6VQA - chains A and E of the 16 polymer chains in the assembly; structure by electron microscopy, 3.70 A resolution.

# Chain A
Name: ATPase H+-transporting V1 subunit A
Source organism: Rattus norvegicus
UniProt: D4A133 (D4A133_RAT); residues 1-617 here = UniProt positions 1-617
Sequence (617 residues; numbered 1 to 617; the number before each row is that of its first residue):
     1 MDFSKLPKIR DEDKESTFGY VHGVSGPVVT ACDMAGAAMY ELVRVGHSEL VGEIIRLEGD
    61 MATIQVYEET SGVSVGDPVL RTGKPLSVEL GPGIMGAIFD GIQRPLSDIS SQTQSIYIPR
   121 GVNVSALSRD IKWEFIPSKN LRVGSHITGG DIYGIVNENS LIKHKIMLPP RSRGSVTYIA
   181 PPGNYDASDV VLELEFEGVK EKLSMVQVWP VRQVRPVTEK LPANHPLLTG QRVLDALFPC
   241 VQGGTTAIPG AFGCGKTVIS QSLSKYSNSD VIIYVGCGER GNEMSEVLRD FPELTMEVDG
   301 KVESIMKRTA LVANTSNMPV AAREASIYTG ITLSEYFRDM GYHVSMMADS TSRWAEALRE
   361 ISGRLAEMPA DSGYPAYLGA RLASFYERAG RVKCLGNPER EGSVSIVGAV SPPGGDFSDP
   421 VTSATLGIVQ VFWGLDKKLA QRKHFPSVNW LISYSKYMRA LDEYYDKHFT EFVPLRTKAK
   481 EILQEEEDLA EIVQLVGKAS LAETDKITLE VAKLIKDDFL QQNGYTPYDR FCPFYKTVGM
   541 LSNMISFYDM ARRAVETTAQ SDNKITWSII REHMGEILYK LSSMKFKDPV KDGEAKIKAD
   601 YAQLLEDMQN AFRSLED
Unresolved in the structure: 1-16, 617

# Chain E
Name: V-type proton ATPase subunit B, brain isoform
Source organism: Rattus norvegicus
UniProt: P62815 (VATB2_RAT); residues 1-511 here = UniProt positions 1-511
Sequence (511 residues; row label = number of the first residue in the row):
     1 MALRAMRGIV NGAAPELPVP TGGPMAGARE QALAVSRNYL SQPRLTYKTV SGVNGPLVIL
    61 DHVKFPRYAE IVHLTLPDGT KRSGQVLEVS GSKAVVQVFE GTSGIDAKKT SCEFTGDILR
   121 TPVSEDMLGR VFNGSGKPID RGPVVLAEDF LDIMGQPINP QCRIYPEEMI QTGISAIDGM
   181 NSIARGQKIP IFSAAGLPHN EIAAQICRQA GLVKKSKDVV DYSEENFAIV FAAMGVNMET
   241 ARFFKSDFEE NGSMDNVCLF LNLANDPTIE RIITPRLALT TAEFLAYQCE KHVLVILTDM
   301 SSYAEALREV SAAREEVPGR RGFPGYMYTD LATIYERAGR VEGRNGSITQ IPILTMPNDD
   361 ITHPIPDLTG YITEGQIYVD RQLHNRQIYP PINVLPSLSR LMKSAIGEGM TRKDHADVSN
   421 QLYACYAIGK DVQAMKAVVG EEALTSDDLL YLEFLQKFEK NFITQGPYEN RTVYETLDIG
   481 WQLLRIFPKE MLKRIPQSTL SEFYPRDSAK H
Unresolved in the structure: 1-38, 216-224, 507-511
Ligand contacts: ADP (adenosine-5'-diphosphate): Leu398, Ser399, Arg400, Lys403
UniProt features mapped onto this chain:
  - binding site (ATP): Arg400

# Interface between chain A and chain E
Contacting residue pairs (42; chain A residue first):
  Ala35(A) - Ala107(E)
  Ala37(A) - Asp106(E)
  Ala37(A) - Ala107(E)
  Ala38(A) - Gly104(E)
  Ala38(A) - Ile105(E)
  Ala38(A) - Asp106(E)
  Met39(A) - Val53(E)  hydrophobic
  Met39(A) - Gly55(E)
  Met39(A) - Thr102(E)
  Met39(A) - Ser103(E)
  Met39(A) - Gly104(E)  hydrogen bond (backbone-backbone)
  Met39(A) - Ile105(E)  hydrogen bond (backbone-backbone)
  Tyr40(A) - Ser103(E)
  Ile55(A) - Val53(E)
  Arg56(A) - Val53(E)
  Arg56(A) - Asn54(E)
  Leu57(A) - Gly52(E)
  Leu57(A) - Val53(E)  hydrogen bond (backbone-backbone)
  Glu58(A) - Ser51(E)
  Glu58(A) - Gly52(E)
  Gly59(A) - Ser51(E)  hydrogen bond (backbone-backbone)
  Lys220(A) - Met238(E)
  Lys220(A) - Arg242(E)  hydrogen bond (backbone-side chain)
  Leu221(A) - Met238(E)
  Leu221(A) - Arg242(E)
  Pro222(A) - Arg242(E)
  Ala370(A) - Arg308(E)
  Asp371(A) - Arg308(E)  salt bridge
  Asp371(A) - Arg321(E)
  Ala376(A) - Arg308(E)  hydrogen bond (backbone-side chain)
  Tyr377(A) - Glu309(E)
  Ala380(A) - Thr268(E)
  Ala380(A) - Glu309(E)
  Ala383(A) - Ala264(E)
  Ser384(A) - Ala264(E)
  Glu387(A) - Asn237(E)
  Glu387(A) - Met238(E)  hydrogen bond (side chain-backbone)
  Glu387(A) - Asn265(E)
  Ser418(A) - Asn358(E)
  Ser423(A) - Asn358(E)  hydrogen bond
  Gly427(A) - Ala195(E)
  Lys456(A) - Gly196(E)
Interface residues without a listed pair, chain A (30 interface residues in all): Gly36, Glu219, Met368, Pro369, Gln430
Interface residues without a listed pair, chain E (27 interface residues in all): Lys108, Ala312, Pro318, Gly322

# Summary
30 residues of chain A face 27 of chain E across their interface, with 8 hydrogen bonds and 1 salt bridge.
Among the polar pairs are Asp371(A)-Arg308(E), Lys220(A)-Arg242(E) and Ala376(A)-Arg308(E). Ligands of chain
E: ADP. From UniProt: ATP-binding residue Arg400(E) on chain E.
Here chain A is ATPase H+-transporting V1 subunit A and chain E is V-type proton ATPase subunit B, brain
isoform, both from Rattus norvegicus. Entry 6VQA (Mammalian V-ATPase from rat brain soluble V1 region
rotational state 2 with SidK and ADP (from ...) was determined by electron microscopy (same publication as
6VQ9, 6VQB, 6VQI, 6VQJ and 6VQK).
